7T90 - chains B and C of the 5 polymer chains in the assembly; structure by electron microscopy, 3.32 A resolution.

== Chain B ==
Name: Guanine nucleotide-binding protein G(o) subunit alpha
From: Homo sapiens
UniProtKB: P09471 (GNAO_HUMAN); residues 1-354 here = UniProt positions 1-354
Chain sequence (354 residues; each row starts with the number of its first residue):
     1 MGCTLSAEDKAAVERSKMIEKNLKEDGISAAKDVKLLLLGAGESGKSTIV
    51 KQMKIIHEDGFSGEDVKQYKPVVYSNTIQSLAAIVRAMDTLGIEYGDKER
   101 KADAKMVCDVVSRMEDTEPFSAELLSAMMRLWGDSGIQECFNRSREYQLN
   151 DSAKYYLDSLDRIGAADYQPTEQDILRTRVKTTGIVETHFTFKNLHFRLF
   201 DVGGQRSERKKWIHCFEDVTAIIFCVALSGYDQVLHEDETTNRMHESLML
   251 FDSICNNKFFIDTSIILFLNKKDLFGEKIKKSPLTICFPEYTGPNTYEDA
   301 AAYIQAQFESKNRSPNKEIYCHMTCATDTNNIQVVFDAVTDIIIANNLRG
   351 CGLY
Unresolved in the structure: 1-3, 56-182, 235-240
Construct notes: conflict Asp9 (Glu in P09471), Lys10 (Arg in P09471), Val13 (Leu in P09471), Met18 (Ala in P09471)
UniProt features mapped onto this chain:
  - region: Lys35 to Thr48 (G1 motif), Asp174 to Thr182 (G2 motif), Phe197 to Arg206 (G3 motif), Ile266 to Asp273 (G4 motif), Thr324 to Thr329 (G5 motif)
  - binding site (GTP): Glu43, Lys46, Ser47, Thr48, Ser152, Leu176, Arg177, Thr178, Arg179, Asn270, Asp273, Cys325
  - binding site (Mg(2+)): Ser47, Thr182
  - modified residue: Arg179 (ADP-ribosylarginine), Gln205 (5-glutamyl histamine), Cys351 (ADP-ribosylcysteine)
  - lipidation: Gly2 (N-myristoyl glycine), Cys3 (S-palmitoyl cysteine), Cys351 (S-palmitoyl cysteine)
  - natural variant: Gly40 (G40R: In DEE17 and NEDIM; G40W: Found in a patient with intractable early-onset epilepsy), Ser47 (S47G: In NEDIM), Gln52 (Q52P: Found in a patient with intractable early-onset epilepsy; Q52R: In DEE17), Ile56 (I56T: In NEDIM), Asp174 (D174G: In DEE17), Thr191 to Phe197 (deletion: In DEE17), Gly203 (G203R: In DEE17), Arg209 (R209C: In DEE17 and NEDIM; R209G: In NEDIM; R209H: In NEDIM; R209L: In NEDIM), Ala227 (A227V: In NEDIM), Glu246 (E246G: In NEDIM; E246K: In NEDIM), Ile279 (I279N: In DEE17)
  - mutagenesis: Cys351 (C351A: Strong loss of binding to ADGRG3)

== Chain C ==
Name: Guanine nucleotide-binding protein G(I)/G(S)/G(T) subunit beta-1
From: Homo sapiens
UniProtKB: P62873 (GBB1_HUMAN); residue numbers follow UniProt; this construct covers 2-340
Chain sequence (345 residues; numbered -4 to 340; the number before each row is that of its first residue; numbers below 1 keep their minus sign (Gly-4 is residue -4)):
    -4 GPGSSGSELDQLRQEAEQLKNQIRDARKACADATLSQITNNIDPVGRIQM
    46 RTRRTLRGHLAKIYAMHWGTDSRLLVSASQDGKLIIWDSYTTNKVHAIPL
    96 RSSWVMTCAYAPSGNYVACGGLDNICSIYNLKTREGNVRVSRELAGHTGY
   146 LSCCRFLDDNQIVTSSGDTTCALWDIETGQQTTTFTGHTGDVMSLSLAPD
   196 TRLFVSGACDASAKLWDVREGMCRQTFTGHESDINAICFFPNGNAFATGS
   246 DDATCRLFDLRADQELMTYSHDNIICGITSVSFSKSGRLLLAGYDDFNCN
   296 VWDALKADRAGVLAGHDNRVSCLGVTDDGMAVATGSWDSFLKIWN
Unresolved in the structure: -4 to 2
Construct notes: expression tag (-4 to 1)
UniProt features mapped onto this chain:
  - modified residue: Ser2 (N-acetylserine), His266 (Phosphohistidine)
  - natural variant: Leu30 (L30F: In MRD42; uncertain significance), Arg52 (R52G: In MRD42), Gly64 (G64V: In MRD42), Asp76 (D76E: In MRD42; D76G: In MRD42), Gly77 (G77S: In MRD42), Lys78 (K78R: In MRD42), Ile80 (I80N: In MRD42; I80T: In MRD42), His91 (H91R: In MRD42; uncertain significance), Ala92 (A92T: In MRD42), Pro94 (P94S: In MRD42), Leu95 (L95P: In MRD42), Arg96 (R96L: In MRD42), 5 further natural variant entries in UniProt

== Chain B / chain C interface ==
Contacting residue pairs - 34 pairs, chain B then chain C:
  Arg15(B) with Val90(C), hydrogen bond (side chain-backbone)
  Ser16(B) with Asn88(C), hydrogen bond
  Ile19(B) with Lys89(C)
  Glu20(B) with Lys89(C), salt bridge
  Leu23(B) with Gly53(C); Leu55(C); Ala92(C), hydrophobic
  Asp26(B) with Lys78(C), salt bridge
  Gly27(B) with Leu55(C)
  Thr183(B) with Asn119(C)
  Gly184(B) with Asn119(C), hydrogen bond (backbone-side chain)
  Ile185(B) with Trp99(C); Leu117(C), hydrophobic
  Phe200(B) with Trp99(C), hydrophobic
  Gln205(B) with Leu117(C); Gly144(C); Tyr145(C)
  Arg206(B) with Thr143(C), hydrogen bond
  Ser207(B) with Tyr145(C); Gly162(C); Asp186(C)
  Glu208(B) with Asp186(C)
  Lys211(B) with Tyr145(C); Met188(C); Cys204(C); Asp228(C)
  His214(B) with Lys57(C), hydrogen bond (backbone-side chain); Tyr59(C), hydrogen bond; Trp332(C)
  Cys215(B) with Tyr59(C); Gln75(C), hydrogen bond (backbone-side chain); Trp99(C); Met101(C), hydrophobic
  Glu217(B) with Lys57(C), salt bridge
Other interface residues (no listed pair), chain B (25 interface residues in all): Ala12, Lys24, Lys35, Arg198, Trp212, Phe216
Other interface residues (no listed pair), chain C (28 interface residues in all): Ile80, His91, Ser98, Asp118, Asn230

== Overview ==
25 residues of chain B and 28 residues of chain C are in contact; the contacts include 7 hydrogen bonds and 3
salt bridges. Among the polar pairs are Glu20(B)-Lys89(C), Asp26(B)-Lys78(C) and Glu217(B)-Lys57(C).
Here chain B is Guanine nucleotide-binding protein G(o) subunit alpha and chain C is Guanine
nucleotide-binding protein G(I)/G(S)/G(T) subunit beta-1, both from Homo sapiens. Entry 7T90 (Cryo-EM
structure of ACh-bound M2R-Go signaling complex in S2 state) was determined by electron microscopy, deposited
together with 7T8X, 7T94 and 7T96.
